7WTO - chains C2 and SN of the 16 polymer chains in the assembly; structure by electron microscopy, 3.50 A resolution.

# Chain C2
Molecule: 18S rRNA
Source organism: Saccharomyces cerevisiae
Sequence (1800 nucleotides; row label = number of the first residue in the row):
     1 UAUCUGGUUG AUCCUGCCAG UAGUCAUAUG CUUGUCUCAA AGAUUAAGCC AUGCAUGUCU
    61 AAGUAUAAGC AAUUUAUACA GUGAAACUGC GAAUGGCUCA UUAAAUCAGU UAUCGUUUAU
   121 UUGAUAGUUC CUUUACUACA UGGUAUAACU GUGGUAAUUC UAGAGCUAAU ACAUGCUUAA
   181 AAUCUCGACC CUUUGGAAGA GAUGUAUUUA UUAGAUAAAA AAUCAAUGUC UUCGGACUCU
   241 UUGAUGAUUC AUAAUAACUU UUCGAAUCGC AUGGCCUUGU GCUGGCGAUG GUUCAUUCAA
   301 AUUUCUGCCC UAUCAACUUU CGAUGGUAGG AUAGUGGCCU ACCAUGGUUU CAACGGGUAA
   361 CGGGGAAUAA GGGUUCGAUU CCGGAGAGGG AGCCUGAGAA ACGGCUACCA CAUCCAAGGA
   421 AGGCAGCAGG CGCGCAAAUU ACCCAAUCCU AAUUCAGGGA GGUAGUGACA AUAAAUAACG
   481 AUACAGGGCC CAUUCGGGUC UUGUAAUUGG AAUGAGUACA AUGUAAAUAC CUUAACGAGG
   541 AACAAUUGGA GGGCAAGUCU GGUGCCAGCA GCCGCGGUAA UUCCAGCUCC AAUAGCGUAU
   601 AUUAAAGUUG UUGCAGUUAA AAAGCUCGUA GUUGAACUUU GGGCCCGGUU GGCCGGUCCG
   661 AUUUUUUCGU GUACUGGAUU UCCAACGGGG CCUUUCCUUC UGGCUAACCU UGAGUCCUUG
   721 UGGCUCUUGG CGAACCAGGA CUUUUACUUU GAAAAAAUUA GAGUGUUCAA AGCAGGCGUA
   781 UUGCUCGAAU AUAUUAGCAU GGAAUAAUAG AAUAGGACGU UUGGUUCUAU UUUGUUGGUU
   841 UCUAGGACCA UCGUAAUGAU UAAUAGGGAC GGUCGGGGGC AUCAGUAUUC AAUUGUCAGA
   901 GGUGAAAUUC UUGGAUUUAU UGAAGACUAA CUACUGCGAA AGCAUUUGCC AAGGACGUUU
   961 UCAUUAAUCA AGAACGAAAG UUAGGGGAUC GAAGAUGAUC AGAUACCGUC GUAGUCUUAA
  1021 CCAUAAACUA UGCCGACUAG GGAUCGGGUG GUGUUUUUUU AAUGACCCAC UCGGCACCUU
  1081 ACGAGAAAUC AAAGUCUUUG GGUUCUGGGG GGAGUAUGGU CGCAAGGCUG AAACUUAAAG
  1141 GAAUUGACGG AAGGGCACCA CCAGGAGUGG AGCCUGCGGC UUAAUUUGAC UCAACACGGG
  1201 GAAACUCACC AGGUCCAGAC ACAAUAAGGA UUGACAGAUU GAGAGCUCUU UCUUGAUUUU
  1261 GUGGGUGGUG GUGCAUGGCC GUUCUUAGUU GGUGGAGUGA UUUGUCUGCU UAAUUGCGAU
  1321 AACGAACGAG ACCUUAACCU ACUAAAUAGU GGUGCUAGCA UUUGCUGGUU AUCCACUUCU
  1381 UAGAGGGACU AUCGGUUUCA AGCCGAUGGA AGUUUGAGGC AAUAACAGGU CUGUGAUGCC
  1441 CUUAGACGUU CUGGGCCGCA CGCGCGCUAC ACUGACGGAG CCAGCGAGUC UAACCUUGGC
  1501 CGAGAGGUCU UGGUAAUCUU GUGAAACUCC GUCGUGCUGG GGAUAGAGCA UUGUAAUUAU
  1561 UGCUCUUCAA CGAGGAAUUC CUAGUAAGCG CAAGUCAUCA GCUUGCGUUG AUUACGUCCC
  1621 UGCCCUUUGU ACACACCGCC CGUCGCUAGU ACCGAUUGAA UGGCUUAGUG AGGCCUCAGG
  1681 AUCUGCUUAG AGAAGGGGGC AACUCCAUCU CAGAGCGGAG AAUUUGGACA AACUUGGUCA
  1741 UUUAGAGGAA CUAAAAGUCG UAACAAGGUU UCCGUAGGUG AACCUGCGGA AGGAUCAUUA
Not modelled in the structure: 73-75, 133-135, 489-498, 651-683, 707-732, 1147-1634, 1639-1643, 1687-1711, 1759-1765

# Chain SN
Name: 40S ribosomal protein S13
Source organism: Saccharomyces cerevisiae
UniProt: P05756 (RS13_YEAST); residues 1-151 here = UniProt positions 1-151
Chain sequence (151 residues; each row starts with the number of its first residue):
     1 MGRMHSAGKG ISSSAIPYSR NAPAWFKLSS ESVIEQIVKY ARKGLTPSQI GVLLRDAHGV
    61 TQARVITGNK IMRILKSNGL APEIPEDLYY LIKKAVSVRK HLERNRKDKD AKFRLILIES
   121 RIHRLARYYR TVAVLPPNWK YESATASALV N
Not modelled in the structure: 1
Curated features (UniProtKB/Swiss-Prot):
  - modified residue: Ser32 (Phosphoserine)
  - cross-link (Glycyl lysine isopeptide (Lys-Gly)): Lys39 (interchain with G-Cter in ubiquitin), Lys43 (interchain with G-Cter in ubiquitin)

# Interface between chain C2 and chain SN
Contacting residue pairs - 97 pairs, chain C2 then chain SN:
  U626(C2) with Phe113(SN), sugar contact
  C627(C2) with Met4(SN), phosphate contact; His5(SN), hydrogen bond to the phosphate; Ile116(SN), sugar contact; Leu117(SN), sugar contact; Ser120(SN), hydrogen bond to the sugar
  G628(C2) with His5(SN), salt bridge to the phosphate; Ser120(SN), sugar contact; Arg124(SN), salt bridge to the phosphate
  U629(C2) with Arg127(SN), salt bridge to the phosphate
  U813(C2) with Lys76(SN), salt bridge to the phosphate
  A859(C2) with Arg73(SN), hydrogen bond to the base
  U861(C2) with Arg20(SN), sugar contact; Arg64(SN), salt bridge to the phosphate
  A862(C2) with Ile16(SN), phosphate contact; Arg64(SN), salt bridge to the phosphate; Lys70(SN), base contact
  U864(C2) with Ile11(SN), sugar contact
  G866(C2) with Gly2(SN), phosphate contact; Arg3(SN), salt bridge to the phosphate; Met4(SN), phosphate contact
  G867(C2) with Arg3(SN), salt bridge to the phosphate; Met4(SN), hydrogen bond to the phosphate; Asp87(SN), hydrogen bond to the base; Arg121(SN), phosphate contact
  G868(C2) with Ser48(SN), base contact; Asp87(SN), sugar contact; Tyr90(SN), phosphate contact; Arg121(SN), salt bridge to the phosphate
  A869(C2) with Tyr90(SN), sugar contact
  G877(C2) with Asp110(SN), hydrogen bond to the base
  G878(C2) with His101(SN), base contact; Asp108(SN), hydrogen bond to the sugar; Asp110(SN), sugar contact
  G879(C2) with Asn105(SN), sugar contact; Lys107(SN), sugar contact; Asp108(SN), sugar contact
  C880(C2) with Lys107(SN), phosphate contact
  G938(C2) with Arg114(SN), hydrogen bond to the phosphate
  A939(C2) with Phe113(SN), stacking on the base; Arg114(SN), salt bridge to the phosphate
  C950(C2) with His101(SN), hydrogen bond to the sugar; Arg104(SN), hydrogen bond to the sugar
  A951(C2) with Val98(SN), sugar contact; His101(SN), sugar contact
  A952(C2) with Lys94(SN), phosphate contact; Arg114(SN), sugar contact
  G953(C2) with Lys94(SN), salt bridge to the phosphate
  G954(C2) with Ser6(SN), sugar contact; Gly8(SN), phosphate contact
  A955(C2) with Arg3(SN), salt bridge to the phosphate; Gly8(SN), phosphate contact; Lys9(SN), phosphate contact; Gly10(SN), hydrogen bond to the phosphate
  C956(C2) with Gly10(SN), phosphate contact; Ile11(SN), hydrogen bond to the phosphate; Ser12(SN), hydrogen bond to the phosphate
  G957(C2) with Ser12(SN), phosphate contact
  U958(C2) with Ser13(SN), base contact; Arg55(SN), sugar contact
  U959(C2) with Ser14(SN), phosphate contact; Ala15(SN), sugar contact; Pro17(SN), base contact; Arg55(SN), sugar contact; Thr61(SN), hydrogen bond to the sugar
  U960(C2) with Ser14(SN), phosphate contact; Ser48(SN), hydrogen bond to the sugar; Gly51(SN), sugar contact; Val52(SN), sugar contact; Arg55(SN), hydrogen bond to the phosphate
  U961(C2) with Ser48(SN), sugar contact; Ile71(SN), phosphate contact; Glu86(SN), hydrogen bond to the sugar
  C962(C2) with Lys70(SN), phosphate contact; Ile71(SN), phosphate contact; Met72(SN), hydrogen bond to the phosphate
  A963(C2) with Lys70(SN), salt bridge to the phosphate; Tyr128(SN), sugar contact
  U964(C2) with Tyr128(SN), hydrogen bond to the phosphate
  U965(C2) with Tyr128(SN), sugar contact
  A966(C2) with Met4(SN), phosphate contact; Arg124(SN), salt bridge to the phosphate
  A967(C2) with Met4(SN), phosphate contact; Arg124(SN), salt bridge to the phosphate
  C975(C2) with Lys109(SN), phosphate contact
  G976(C2) with Lys109(SN), phosphate contact
  U1018(C2) with Lys107(SN), salt bridge to the phosphate
  A1019(C2) with Lys107(SN), phosphate contact
  A1020(C2) with Arg106(SN), salt bridge to the phosphate
  C1034(C2) with Gly2(SN), phosphate contact; Lys9(SN), salt bridge to the phosphate
  G1035(C2) with Gly2(SN), hydrogen bond to the phosphate; Lys9(SN), salt bridge to the phosphate
  C1072(C2) with Ile11(SN), phosphate contact
  G1073(C2) with Lys9(SN), sugar contact; Ile11(SN), phosphate contact
  G1074(C2) with Lys9(SN), phosphate contact
Also at the interface, not in a pair above, chain C2 (50 interface residues in all): A812, A863, A974
Also at the interface, not in a pair above, chain SN (56 interface residues in all): Pro47, Gln49, Ala63, Leu91, Ser97, Lys112, Leu125

# Overview
The interface between chain C2 and chain SN involves 50 residues on one side and 56 on the other; the contacts
include 20 hydrogen bonds, 19 salt bridges and 1 aromatic stacking contact. Polar pairs include
A859(C2)-Arg73(SN), G867(C2)-Asp87(SN) and G877(C2)-Asp110(SN).
Chain C2 is 18S rRNA and chain SN is 40S ribosomal protein S13, both from Saccharomyces cerevisiae; the
structure, Cryo-EM structure of a yeast pre-40S ribosomal subunit - State Tsr1-1 (without Rps2), was
determined by electron microscopy (same publication as 7WTN, 7WTP, 7WTQ and 7WTR).
